6Y0U - chains A and D of the 7 polymer chains in the assembly; structure by X-ray diffraction, 1.49 A resolution.

== Chain A (and D) ==
Protein: Fucose-binding lectin
Source organism: Pseudomonas aeruginosa
Notes: chain D of this document is another copy of the same molecule, construct and numbering; everything in this record applies to it too
Reference sequence: A0A069Q9V4 (A0A069Q9V4_PSEAI); residues 0-114 here correspond to UniProt positions 1-115 (UniProt number = residue number + 1)
Sequence (115 residues; row label = number of the first residue in the row; numbering starts at 0):
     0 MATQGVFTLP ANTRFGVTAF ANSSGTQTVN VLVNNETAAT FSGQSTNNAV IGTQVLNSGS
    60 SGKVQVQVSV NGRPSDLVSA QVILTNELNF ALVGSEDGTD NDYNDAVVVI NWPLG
Unresolved in the structure: 0
Bound ions: Ca2+ site 1: Asn-21, Asp-101, Asn-103, Asp-104 (together with ZDC) (shared with 1 residue of chain B); Ca2+ site 2: Glu-95, Asp-99, Asp-101, Asp-104 (together with ZDC); Ca2+ site 3: Gly-114 (together with ZDC) (shared with 4 residues of chain B)
Ligand contacts: ZDC (3,7-anhydro-2,8-dideoxy-L-glycero-D-gluco-octonic acid): Asn-21, Ser-22, Ser-23, Gly-24, Thr-45, Glu-95, Asp-96, Gly-97, Asp-99, Asp-101, Asn-103, Asp-104

== Chain A / chain D interface ==
Contacting residue pairs (6):
  Ala-1(A) / Asp-75(D)  hydrogen bond (backbone-side chain)
  Ala-1(A) / Val-77(D)  hydrophobic
  Ala-1(A) / Tyr-102(D)
  Asp-75(A) / Ala-1(D)  hydrogen bond (side chain-backbone)
  Val-77(A) / Ala-1(D)  hydrophobic
  Tyr-102(A) / Ala-1(D)

== Overview ==
Chain A and chain D each contribute 4 residues to their interface; the contacts include 2 hydrogen bonds. Its
one hydrogen-bonded contact is Ala-1(A)/Asp-75(D). Chain A binds compound ZDC. The Ca2+ site 1 is built by
Asn-21(A), Asp-101(A), Asn-103(A) and Asp-104(A).
Both chains are Fucose-binding lectin (Pseudomonas aeruginosa). Entry 6Y0U (Fucosylated Bicyclic peptide bp71
bound to the fucose binding lectin LecB PA-IIL from Pseudomonas aeruginosa at ...) was determined by X-ray
diffraction, deposited together with 6Y0V.
